PDB entry 6B7R | X-ray diffraction, 1.73 A resolution | chain B

# Chain B
Protein: Green fluorescent protein
Organism: Aequorea victoria
UniProt: P42212 (GFP_AEQVI); aligned to UniProt positions 2-214 over residues 2-214
Sequence (236 residues; numbered -23 to 214; 2 numbers in that range are skipped by the numbering (no residue carries them; nothing is unmodelled there); the number before each row is that of its first residue; numbers below 1 keep their minus sign (Met-23 is residue -23)):
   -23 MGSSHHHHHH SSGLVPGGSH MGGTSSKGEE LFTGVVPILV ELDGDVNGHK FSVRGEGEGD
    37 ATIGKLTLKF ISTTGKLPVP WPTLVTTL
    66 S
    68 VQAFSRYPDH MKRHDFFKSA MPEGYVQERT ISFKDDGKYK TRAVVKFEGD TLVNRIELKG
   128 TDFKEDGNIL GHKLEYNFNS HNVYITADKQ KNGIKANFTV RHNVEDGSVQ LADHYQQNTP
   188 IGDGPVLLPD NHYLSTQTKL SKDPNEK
Disordered / not traced: -23 to -22, 209-214
Covalent attachments: covalent link Leu64-Ser66; covalent link Ser66-Val68
Modified positions: Ser66 (chromophore; GYS)
Differences from the reference sequence: expression tag (-23 to 1); engineered mutation Arg30 (Ser in P42212), Ile39 (Tyr in P42212), Ser48 (Cys in P42212), Leu64 (Phe in P42212), Ala70 (Cys in P42212), Arg80 (Gln in P42212), Ser99 (Phe in P42212), Lys105 (Asn in P42212), Val111 (Glu in P42212), Thr128 (Ile in P42212), Phe145 (Tyr in P42212), Thr153 (Met in P42212), Ala163 (Val in P42212), Thr166 (Lys in P42212), Val167 (Ile in P42212), Val171 (Ile in P42212), Lys206 (Ala in P42212); chromophore (66, 66, 66); conflict Thr205 (Ser in P42212)
Ligand contacts:
  - N-cyclohexyltaurine (NHE; 2-[N-cyclohexylamino]ethane sulfonic acid), molecule 1: Gly-6, Ser-5, His-4, Asp197
  - N-cyclohexyltaurine (NHE), molecule 2: Met-3, Thr0, Arg80, Lys156, Leu194, Leu195

# In short
Ligands of chain B: N-cyclohexyltaurine.
Chain B is Green fluorescent protein (Aequorea victoria); the structure, Truncated strand 11-less green
fluorescent protein, was determined by X-ray diffraction together with 6B7T from the same study.
